Entry 8EXS (electron microscopy, 4.30 A resolution (low resolution: residue-level contacts below are approximate; hydrogen-bond / salt-bridge calls are withheld)); this record covers chains A and B.

# Chain A (and B)
Name: Beta-lactam sensor/signal transducer BlaR1
From: Staphylococcus aureus
Notes: chain B of this document is another copy of the same molecule, construct and numbering; everything in this record applies to it too
UniProtKB: Q00419 (Q00419_STAAU); residues 1-585 here = UniProt positions 1-585
Chain sequence (602 residues; each row starts with the number of its first residue):
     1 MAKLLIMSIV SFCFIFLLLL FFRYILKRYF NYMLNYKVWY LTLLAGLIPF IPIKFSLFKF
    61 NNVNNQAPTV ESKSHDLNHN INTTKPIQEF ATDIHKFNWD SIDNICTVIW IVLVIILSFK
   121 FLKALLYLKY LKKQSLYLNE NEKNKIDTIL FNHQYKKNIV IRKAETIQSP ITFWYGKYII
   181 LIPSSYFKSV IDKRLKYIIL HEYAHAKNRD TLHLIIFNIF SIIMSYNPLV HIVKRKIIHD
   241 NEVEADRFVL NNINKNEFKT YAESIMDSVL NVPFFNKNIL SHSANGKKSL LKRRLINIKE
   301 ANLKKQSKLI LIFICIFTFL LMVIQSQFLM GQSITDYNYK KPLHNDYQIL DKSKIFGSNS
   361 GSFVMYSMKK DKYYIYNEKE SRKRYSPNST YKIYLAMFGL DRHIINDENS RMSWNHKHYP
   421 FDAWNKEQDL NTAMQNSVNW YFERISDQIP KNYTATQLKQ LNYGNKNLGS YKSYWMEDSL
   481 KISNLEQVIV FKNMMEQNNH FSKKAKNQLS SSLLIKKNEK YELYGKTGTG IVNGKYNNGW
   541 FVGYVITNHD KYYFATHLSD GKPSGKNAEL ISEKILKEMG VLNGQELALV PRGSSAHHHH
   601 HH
Unresolved in the structure: 58-86, 586-602
Construct notes: engineered mutation Ala-284 (Phe in Q00419); expression tag (586-602)
Ion coordination: Zn2+: His-201, His-205, Glu-242
Reported in the primary citation:
  - conformationally variable residues: Tyr-261
  - mutagenesis - F284A: abolished catalytic activity
  - mutagenesis - F284A: decreased growth in response to nafcillin
  - mutagenesis - F284A: decreased catalytic activity on BlaI
  - catalytic residues: Glu-202 (proposed by the authors, not directly observed)
  - post-translational modification sites: Gly-331

# Interface between chain A and chain B
Residue-residue contacts (185):
  Leu-4(A) / Gly-331(B)
  Met-7(A) / Leu-329(B)
  Met-7(A) / Met-330(B)
  Phe-14(A) / Leu-321(B)
  Phe-14(A) / Gln-325(B)
  Ile-15(A) / Thr-318(B)
  Ile-15(A) / Leu-321(B)
  Ile-15(A) / Met-322(B)
  Leu-18(A) / Leu-321(B)
  Leu-19(A) / Thr-318(B)
  Phe-22(A) / Ile-314(B)
  Phe-22(A) / Phe-317(B)
  Leu-26(A) / Ile-310(B)
  Leu-26(A) / Ile-314(B)
  Lys-27(A) / Asn-297(B)
  Asn-31(A) / Asn-302(B)
  Tyr-32(A) / Lys-304(B)
  Tyr-32(A) / Gln-306(B)
  Tyr-32(A) / Ile-310(B)
  Met-33(A) / Gln-306(B)
  Met-33(A) / Leu-311(B)
  Asn-35(A) / Leu-311(B)
  Leu-41(A) / Thr-318(B)
  Leu-41(A) / Phe-319(B)
  Leu-41(A) / Met-322(B)
  Leu-44(A) / Met-322(B)
  Ala-45(A) / Met-322(B)
  Ile-48(A) / Ser-326(B)
  Pro-49(A) / Met-330(B)
  Pro-49(A) / Gly-331(B)
  Ile-51(A) / Met-330(B)
  Ile-51(A) / Gly-331(B)
  Pro-52(A) / Gln-332(B)
  Pro-52(A) / Ser-333(B)
  Pro-52(A) / Ile-334(B)
  Ile-53(A) / Met-330(B)
  Ile-53(A) / Gln-332(B)
  Lys-54(A) / Thr-335(B)
  Phe-55(A) / Ser-326(B)
  Phe-55(A) / Gln-327(B)
  Ser-56(A) / Gln-327(B)
  Leu-57(A) / Gln-327(B)
  Ile-87(A) / Ile-515(B)
  Ile-87(A) / Gly-525(B)
  Ile-87(A) / Lys-526(B)
  Ile-87(A) / Thr-527(B)
  Ile-87(A) / Glu-569(B)
  Gln-88(A) / Gln-435(B)
  Gln-88(A) / Asn-436(B)
  Glu-89(A) / Thr-527(B)
  Glu-89(A) / Thr-529(B)
  Glu-89(A) / Gly-565(B)
  Glu-89(A) / Lys-566(B)
  Phe-90(A) / Asn-436(B)
  Ala-91(A) / Phe-421(B)
  Thr-92(A) / Pro-420(B)
  Thr-92(A) / Phe-421(B)
  Thr-92(A) / Trp-424(B)
  Thr-92(A) / Asn-439(B)
  Thr-92(A) / Ile-531(B)
  Asp-93(A) / Ile-531(B)
  Asp-93(A) / Val-532(B)
  Asp-93(A) / Asn-533(B)
  Asp-93(A) / Gly-534(B)
  Ile-94(A) / Met-476(B)
  Ile-94(A) / Ile-531(B)
  Ile-94(A) / Val-532(B)
  Ile-94(A) / Asn-533(B)
  His-95(A) / Asn-533(B)
  Lys-96(A) / Glu-477(B)
  Lys-96(A) / Asp-478(B)
  Lys-96(A) / Asn-533(B)
  His-201(A) / Arg-294(B)
  His-239(A) / Leu-290(B)
  Val-243(A) / Asn-297(B)
  Asp-246(A) / Arg-294(B)
  Arg-247(A) / Lys-304(B)
  Leu-250(A) / Ala-301(B)
  Leu-250(A) / Leu-303(B)
  Asn-251(A) / Leu-303(B)
  Phe-258(A) / Ile-298(B)
  Phe-258(A) / Ala-301(B)
  Phe-258(A) / Leu-303(B)
  Tyr-261(A) / Arg-294(B)
  Tyr-261(A) / Ile-298(B)
  Ala-262(A) / Leu-295(B)
  Ala-262(A) / Ile-298(B)
  Ile-265(A) / Leu-291(B)
  Ile-265(A) / Arg-294(B)
  Ile-265(A) / Ile-298(B)
  Met-266(A) / Met-266(B)
  Leu-290(A) / His-239(B)
  Leu-291(A) / Ile-265(B)
  Arg-294(A) / His-201(B)
  Arg-294(A) / Asp-246(B)
  Arg-294(A) / Tyr-261(B)
  Arg-294(A) / Ile-265(B)
  Leu-295(A) / Ala-262(B)
  Asn-297(A) / Lys-27(B)
  Asn-297(A) / Val-243(B)
  Ile-298(A) / Phe-258(B)
  Ile-298(A) / Tyr-261(B)
  Ile-298(A) / Ala-262(B)
  Ile-298(A) / Ile-265(B)
  Ala-301(A) / Leu-250(B)
  Ala-301(A) / Phe-258(B)
  Asn-302(A) / Asn-31(B)
  Leu-303(A) / Leu-250(B)
  Leu-303(A) / Asn-251(B)
  Leu-303(A) / Phe-258(B)
  Lys-304(A) / Tyr-32(B)
  Lys-304(A) / Arg-247(B)
  Gln-306(A) / Tyr-32(B)
  Gln-306(A) / Met-33(B)
  Ile-310(A) / Leu-26(B)
  Ile-310(A) / Tyr-32(B)
  Leu-311(A) / Met-33(B)
  Leu-311(A) / Asn-35(B)
  Ile-314(A) / Phe-22(B)
  Ile-314(A) / Leu-26(B)
  Phe-317(A) / Phe-22(B)
  Thr-318(A) / Ile-15(B)
  Thr-318(A) / Leu-19(B)
  Thr-318(A) / Leu-41(B)
  Phe-319(A) / Leu-41(B)
  Leu-321(A) / Phe-14(B)
  Leu-321(A) / Ile-15(B)
  Leu-321(A) / Leu-18(B)
  Met-322(A) / Ile-15(B)
  Met-322(A) / Leu-41(B)
  Met-322(A) / Leu-44(B)
  Met-322(A) / Ala-45(B)
  Gln-325(A) / Phe-14(B)
  Ser-326(A) / Ile-48(B)
  Ser-326(A) / Phe-55(B)
  Gln-327(A) / Phe-55(B)
  Gln-327(A) / Ser-56(B)
  Gln-327(A) / Leu-57(B)
  Leu-329(A) / Met-7(B)
  Met-330(A) / Met-7(B)
  Met-330(A) / Pro-49(B)
  Met-330(A) / Ile-51(B)
  Met-330(A) / Ile-53(B)
  Gly-331(A) / Leu-4(B)
  Gly-331(A) / Pro-49(B)
  Gly-331(A) / Ile-51(B)
  Gln-332(A) / Pro-52(B)
  Gln-332(A) / Ile-53(B)
  Ser-333(A) / Pro-52(B)
  Ile-334(A) / Pro-52(B)
  Thr-335(A) / Lys-54(B)
  Tyr-419(A) / Pro-420(B)
  Pro-420(A) / Thr-92(B)
  Pro-420(A) / Tyr-419(B)
  Pro-420(A) / Pro-420(B)
  Phe-421(A) / Ala-91(B)
  Phe-421(A) / Thr-92(B)
  Asp-422(A) / Asp-422(B)
  Trp-424(A) / Thr-92(B)
  Gln-435(A) / Gln-88(B)
  Asn-436(A) / Gln-88(B)
  Asn-436(A) / Phe-90(B)
  Asn-439(A) / Thr-92(B)
  Met-476(A) / Ile-94(B)
  Glu-477(A) / Lys-96(B)
  Asp-478(A) / Lys-96(B)
  Ile-515(A) / Ile-87(B)
  Gly-525(A) / Ile-87(B)
  Lys-526(A) / Ile-87(B)
  Thr-527(A) / Ile-87(B)
  Thr-527(A) / Glu-89(B)
  Thr-529(A) / Glu-89(B)
  Ile-531(A) / Thr-92(B)
  Ile-531(A) / Asp-93(B)
  Ile-531(A) / Ile-94(B)
  Val-532(A) / Asp-93(B)
  Val-532(A) / Ile-94(B)
  Asn-533(A) / Asp-93(B)
  Asn-533(A) / Ile-94(B)
  Asn-533(A) / His-95(B)
  Asn-533(A) / Lys-96(B)
  Gly-534(A) / Asp-93(B)
  Gly-565(A) / Glu-89(B)
  Lys-566(A) / Glu-89(B)
  Glu-569(A) / Ile-87(B)
Other interface residues (no listed pair), chain A (117 interface residues in all): Ser-11, Leu-34, Val-38, Glu-242, Glu-263, Val-269, Leu-270, Lys-287, Lys-288, Arg-293, Cys-315, Phe-328, His-418, Ala-423, Ser-437, Leu-513, Gly-528, Phe-541
Other interface residues (no listed pair), chain B (117 interface residues in all): Ser-11, Leu-34, Val-38, Glu-242, Glu-263, Val-269, Leu-270, Lys-287, Lys-288, Arg-293, Cys-315, Phe-328, His-418, Ala-423, Ser-437, Leu-513, Gly-528, Phe-541

# Summary
Chain A and chain B each contribute 117 residues to their interface. His-201(A), His-205(A) and Glu-242(A)
form the Zn2+ site. From the paper: the catalytic residue Glu-202(A); F284A of chain A abolishes catalytic
activity.
Chain A and chain B are both Beta-lactam sensor/signal transducer BlaR1 (Staphylococcus aureus); the
structure, Cryo-EM structure of S. aureus BlaR1 F284A mutant, was determined by electron microscopy (same
publication as 8EXP, 8EXQ, 8EXR and 8EXT).
